Entry 4FK5 (X-ray diffraction, 2.03 A resolution); this record covers chains C and E of the 4 polymer chains in the assembly.

Chain C:
Molecule: SAGA-associated factor 11
Source organism: Saccharomyces cerevisiae
Reference sequence: Q03067 (SGF11_YEAST); residues 1-99 here = UniProt positions 1-99
Sequence (99 residues; each row starts with the number of its first residue):
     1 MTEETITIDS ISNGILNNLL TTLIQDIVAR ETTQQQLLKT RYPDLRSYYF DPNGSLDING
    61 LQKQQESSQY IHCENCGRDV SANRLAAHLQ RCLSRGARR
Not modelled in the structure: 1-3, 96-99
Metal / ion sites: Zn2+: Cys73, Cys76, His88, Cys92
Curated features (UniProtKB/Swiss-Prot):
  - zinc finger: Ile71 to Cys92 (SGF11-type)
  - binding site (Zn(2+)): Cys73, Cys76, His88, Cys92
  - mutagenesis: Ile15 (I15A: Moerately decreases the affinity of SGF11 for SUS1), Asn18 (N18NA: Causes a dramatic decrease in the affinity of SGF11 for SUS1), Leu19 (L19LA: Causes a dramatic decrease in the affinity of SGF11 for SUS1), Asp57 (D57A: Reduces deubiquitination activity of the SAGA DUB module; when associated with A-60), Gly60 (G60A: Reduces deubiquitination activity of the SAGA DUB module; when associated with A-57), Arg84 (R84A: No effect), Leu85 (L85D: Strongly reduces deubiquitination activity of the SAGA DUB module), Ala86 (A86D: Moderately impairs deubiquitination activity of the SAGA DUB module), Leu89 (L89D: Strongly reduces deubiquitination activity of the SAGA DUB module), Arg91 (R91A: No effect)

Chain E:
Molecule: SAGA-associated factor 73
Source organism: Saccharomyces cerevisiae
Reference sequence: P53165 (SGF73_YEAST); residues 1-96 here = UniProt positions 1-96
Sequence (96 residues; row label = number of the first residue in the row):
     1 MRSGDAEIKG IKPKVIEEYS LSQGSGPSND SWKSLMSSAK DTPLQYDHMN RESLKKYFNP
    61 NAQLIEDPLD KPIQYRVCEK CGKPLALTAI VDHLEN
Not modelled in the structure: 1-4, 96
Metal / ion sites: Zn2+: Cys78, Cys81, His93
Curated features (UniProtKB/Swiss-Prot):
  - binding site (Zn(2+)): Cys78, Cys81, His93

How chain C and chain E interact:
Pairs across the interface - 15 pairs, chain C then chain E:
  Thr5(C) with Glu7(E)
  Ile6(C) with Glu7(E); Ile8(E), hydrogen bond (backbone-backbone)
  Thr7(C) with Asp5(E); Ala6(E); Glu7(E); Ile8(E)
  Ile8(C) with Ala6(E); Ile8(E)
  Asp9(C) with Asp5(E)
  Ile11(C) with Ile8(E), hydrophobic
  Arg30(C) with Asp70(E), salt bridge
  Gln34(C) with Asp70(E); Lys71(E); Pro72(E)

Overview:
8 residues of chain C and 7 residues of chain E are in contact, with 1 hydrogen bond and 1 salt bridge. Polar
pairs include Arg30(C)-Asp70(E) and Ile6(C)-Ile8(E).
Here chain C is SAGA-associated factor 11 and chain E is SAGA-associated factor 73, both from Saccharomyces
cerevisiae. Entry 4FK5 (Structure of the SAGA Ubp8(S144N)/Sgf11/Sus1/Sgf73 DUB module) was determined by X-ray
diffraction (same publication as 4FIP and 4FJC).
